Entry 4XPP (X-ray diffraction, 2.30 A resolution); this record covers chain A.

[Chain A]
Protein: Alpha-glucosidase
Organism: Pedobacter saltans
Notes: EC 3.2.1.22
Chain sequence (720 residues; numbered 0 to 719; the number before each row is that of its first residue; numbering starts at 0):
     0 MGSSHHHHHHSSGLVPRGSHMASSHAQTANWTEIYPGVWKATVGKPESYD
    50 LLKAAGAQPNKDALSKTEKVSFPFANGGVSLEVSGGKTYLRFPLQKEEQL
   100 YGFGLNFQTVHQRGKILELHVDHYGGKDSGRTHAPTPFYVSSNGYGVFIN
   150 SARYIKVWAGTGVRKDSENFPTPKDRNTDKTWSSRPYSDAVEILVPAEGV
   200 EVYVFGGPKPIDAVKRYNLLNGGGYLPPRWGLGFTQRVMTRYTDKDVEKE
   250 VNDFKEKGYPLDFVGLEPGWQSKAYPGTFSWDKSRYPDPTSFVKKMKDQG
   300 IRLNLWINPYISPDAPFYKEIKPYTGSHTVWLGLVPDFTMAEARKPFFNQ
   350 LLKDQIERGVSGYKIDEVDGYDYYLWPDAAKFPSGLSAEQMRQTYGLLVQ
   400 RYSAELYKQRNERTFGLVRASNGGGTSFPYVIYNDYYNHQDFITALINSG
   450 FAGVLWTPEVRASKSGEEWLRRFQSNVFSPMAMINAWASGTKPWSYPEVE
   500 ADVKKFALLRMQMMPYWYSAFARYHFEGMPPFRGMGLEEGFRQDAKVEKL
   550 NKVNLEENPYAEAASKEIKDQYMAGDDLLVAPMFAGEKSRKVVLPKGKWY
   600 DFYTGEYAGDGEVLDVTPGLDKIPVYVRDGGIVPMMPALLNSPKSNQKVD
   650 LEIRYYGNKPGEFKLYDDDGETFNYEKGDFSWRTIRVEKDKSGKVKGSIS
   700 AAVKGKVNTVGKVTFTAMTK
Disordered / not traced: 0-28, 538-563
Small-molecule neighbours: beta-D-galactopyranose (GAL): R175, E266, P267, Y274, W305, K363, D365, E366, R418, Y432, D434, N484, W486

[In short]
Bound to chain A: beta-D-galactopyranose.
Chain A is Alpha-glucosidase (Pedobacter saltans); the structure, Crystal structure of Pedobacter saltans GH31
alpha-galactosidase complexed with D-galactose, was determined by X-ray diffraction (same publication as 4XPO,
4XPR and 4XPS).
